Entry 5ELR (X-ray diffraction, 2.30 A resolution); this record covers chains B and C of the 3 polymer chains in the assembly.

[Chain B]
Molecule: 6-nt RNA strand
Notes: fragment: RNA binding protein
Sequence (6 nucleotides; numbered 3 to 8; the number before each row is that of its first residue):
     3 AAUAAU
Unresolved in the structure: 3

[Chain C]
Name: KH domain-containing, RNA-binding, signal transduction-associated protein 3
Organism: Homo sapiens
UniProtKB: O75525 (KHDR3_HUMAN); numbering as in UniProt (aligned over 50-183)
Chain sequence (136 residues; row label = number of the first residue in the row):
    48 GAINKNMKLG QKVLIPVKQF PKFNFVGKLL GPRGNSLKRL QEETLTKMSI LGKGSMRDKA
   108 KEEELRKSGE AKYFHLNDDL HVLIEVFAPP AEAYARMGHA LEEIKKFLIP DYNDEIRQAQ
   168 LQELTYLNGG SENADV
Unresolved in the structure: 159-183
Construct notes: expression tag (48-49)
UniProt features mapped onto this chain:
  - mutagenesis: Tyr141 (Y141E: Fails to influence alternative splicing of CD44, NRXN2 and NRXN3)
Reported in the primary citation:
  - mutagenesis - Y141E: unchanged binding to UAAA RNAs
  - mutagenesis - Y141E: decreased binding to two UAAA-binding sites
  - mutagenesis - Y141E: abolished signaling in response to Neurexin2
  - mutagenesis - Y141E: decreased localization

[How chain B and chain C interact]
Contacting residue pairs - 30 pairs, chain B then chain C:
  A4(B) - Arg104(C)  hydrogen bond to the base
  A4(B) - Asp105(C)  base contact
  U5(B) - Asn71(C)  base contact
  U5(B) - Gly74(C)  hydrogen bond to the base
  U5(B) - Lys75(C)  base contact
  U5(B) - Leu77(C)  sugar contact
  U5(B) - Gly78(C)  hydrogen bond to the sugar
  U5(B) - Pro79(C)  base contact
  U5(B) - Arg80(C)  phosphate contact
  U5(B) - Arg104(C)  salt bridge to the phosphate
  A6(B) - Asn71(C)  base contact
  A6(B) - Val73(C)  base contact
  A6(B) - Gly74(C)  base contact
  A6(B) - Leu77(C)  sugar contact
  A6(B) - Pro79(C)  phosphate contact
  A6(B) - Arg80(C)  hydrogen bond to the phosphate
  A6(B) - Gly81(C)  sugar contact
  A6(B) - Ser102(C)  base contact
  A6(B) - Met103(C)  base contact
  A6(B) - Arg104(C)  sugar contact
  A7(B) - Leu77(C)  base contact
  A7(B) - Arg80(C)  sugar contact
  A7(B) - Gly81(C)  sugar contact
  A7(B) - Leu84(C)  base contact
  A7(B) - Lys85(C)  hydrogen bond to the phosphate
  A7(B) - Met95(C)  base contact
  A7(B) - Ser96(C)  base contact
  A7(B) - Ile97(C)  hydrogen bond to the base
  U8(B) - Lys85(C)  salt bridge to the phosphate
  U8(B) - Lys94(C)  sugar contact

[In short]
The interface between chain B and chain C involves 5 residues on one side and 19 on the other; the contacts
include 6 hydrogen bonds and 2 salt bridges. Among the polar pairs are A4(B)-Arg104(C), U5(B)-Gly74(C) and
A7(B)-Ile97(C). The paper reports that Y141E of chain C reduces binding to two UAAA-binding sites; Y141E of
chain C abolishes signaling in response to Neurexin2.
Chain B is a 6-nt RNA strand and chain C is KH domain-containing, RNA-binding, signal transduction-associated
protein 3 (Homo sapiens); the structure, Structure of the KH-QUA2 domain of T-STAR in complex with AAUAAU RNA,
was determined by X-ray diffraction together with 5EL3, 5ELS, 5ELT and 5EMO from the same study.
